3O8R - chains A and C of the 3 polymer chains in the assembly; structure by X-ray diffraction, 2.30 A resolution.

== Chain A ==
Name: HCV NS3 protease/helicase
Organism: Hepatitis C virus subtype 1b
Notes: EC 3.4.21.98, 3.6.1.15, 3.6.4.13
UniProt: Q99AU2 (Q99AU2_9HEPC); residues 3-631 here correspond to UniProt positions 1029-1657 (UniProt number = residue number + 1026)
Sequence (666 residues; each row starts with the number of its first residue; note: 2 numbers in that range are skipped by the numbering (no residue carries them; nothing is unmodelled there); numbers below 1 keep their minus sign (Met-36 is residue -36)):
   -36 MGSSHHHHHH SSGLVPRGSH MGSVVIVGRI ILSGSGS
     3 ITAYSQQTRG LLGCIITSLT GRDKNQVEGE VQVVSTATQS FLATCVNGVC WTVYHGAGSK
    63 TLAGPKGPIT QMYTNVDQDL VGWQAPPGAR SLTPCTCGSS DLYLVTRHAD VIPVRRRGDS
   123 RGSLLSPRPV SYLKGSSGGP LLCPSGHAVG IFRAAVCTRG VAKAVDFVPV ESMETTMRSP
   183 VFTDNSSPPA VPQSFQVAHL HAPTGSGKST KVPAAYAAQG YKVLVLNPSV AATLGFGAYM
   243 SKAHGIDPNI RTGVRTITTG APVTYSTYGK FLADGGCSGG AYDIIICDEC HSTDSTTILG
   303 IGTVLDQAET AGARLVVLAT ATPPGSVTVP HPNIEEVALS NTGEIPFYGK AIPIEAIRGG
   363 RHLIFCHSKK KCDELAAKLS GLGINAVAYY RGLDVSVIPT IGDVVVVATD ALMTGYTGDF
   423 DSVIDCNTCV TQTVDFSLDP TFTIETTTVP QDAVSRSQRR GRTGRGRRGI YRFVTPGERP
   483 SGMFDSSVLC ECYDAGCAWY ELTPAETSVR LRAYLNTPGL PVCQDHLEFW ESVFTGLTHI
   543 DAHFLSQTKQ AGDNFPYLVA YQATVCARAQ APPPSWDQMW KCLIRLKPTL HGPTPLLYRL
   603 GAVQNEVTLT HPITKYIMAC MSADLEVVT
Not modelled in the structure: -36 to -16
Construct notes: expression tag (-36 to 0)
Metal / ion sites: Zn2+: Cys97, Cys99, Cys145; Mg2+: Ser211, Glu291 (together with ADP)
Small-molecule neighbours: ADP / beryllium trifluoride: Pro205, Thr206, Gly207, Ser208, Gly209, Lys210, Ser211, Thr212, Gly237, Phe238, Tyr241, Glu291, Ala323, Gly417, Thr419, Gln460, Arg464, Arg467, Gly468
Reported in the primary citation:
  - binding site for the 6-nt RNA strand (chain C): Val232, Thr269, Arg393, Thr411, Trp501
  - binding site for the ligand ADP: Tyr241
  - conformationally variable residues (helix shift, loop rearrangement): Val232 to His246, Thr416
  - catalytic residues: Glu291, Gln460, Arg464, Arg467 (proposed by the authors, not directly observed)
  - mutagenesis - T269A, T411A: decreased binding to ssRNA (citing earlier work)
  - mutagenesis - T269A, T411A: abolished catalytic activity (helicase activity) (citing earlier work)

== Chain C ==
Molecule: 6-nt RNA strand
Sequence (6 nucleotides; each row starts with the number of its first residue):
     3 UUUUUU
Modified / non-standard residues: 5BU (5-bromo-uridine-5'-monophosphate) at position 4

== Interface between chain A and chain C ==
Contacting residue pairs - 42 pairs, chain A then chain C:
  Pro230(A) - U6(C)  sugar contact
  Ser231(A) - U6(C)  phosphate contact
  Val232(A) - U6(C)  hydrogen bond to the phosphate
  Thr254(A) - U7(C)  phosphate contact
  Gly255(A) - U7(C)  phosphate contact
  Gly255(A) - U8(C)  sugar contact
  Thr269(A) - U6(C)  phosphate contact
  Thr269(A) - U7(C)  hydrogen bond to the phosphate
  Gly271(A) - U6(C)  sugar contact
  Gly271(A) - U7(C)  sugar contact
  Lys272(A) - U7(C)  hydrogen bond to the phosphate
  Lys272(A) - U8(C)  phosphate contact
  Ala275(A) - U7(C)  sugar contact
  Asp296(A) - U5(C)  base contact
  Thr298(A) - U6(C)  sugar contact
  His369(A) - U3(C)  salt bridge to the phosphate
  His369(A) - 5BU_4(C)  sugar contact
  Ser370(A) - U3(C)  sugar contact
  Ser370(A) - 5BU_4(C)  phosphate contact
  Lys371(A) - 5BU_4(C)  salt bridge to the phosphate
  Lys371(A) - U5(C)  salt bridge to the phosphate
  Tyr392(A) - U5(C)  phosphate contact
  Arg393(A) - U5(C)  salt bridge to the phosphate
  Arg393(A) - U6(C)  hydrogen bond to the base
  Thr411(A) - 5BU_4(C)  hydrogen bond to the phosphate
  Thr411(A) - U5(C)  hydrogen bond to the phosphate
  Asp412(A) - 5BU_4(C)  sugar contact
  Ala413(A) - U5(C)  sugar contact
  Val432(A) - U3(C)  sugar contact
  Val432(A) - 5BU_4(C)  base contact
  Gln434(A) - 5BU_4(C)  base contact
  Thr448(A) - U3(C)  base contact
  Thr450(A) - U3(C)  phosphate contact
  Trp501(A) - U7(C)  stacking on the base
  Trp501(A) - U8(C)  base contact
  Tyr502(A) - U6(C)  sugar contact
  Tyr502(A) - U7(C)  sugar contact
  Lys551(A) - U8(C)  hydrogen bond to the base
  Gln552(A) - U8(C)  base contact
  Gly554(A) - U6(C)  base contact
  Asn556(A) - 5BU_4(C)  hydrogen bond to the base
  Asn556(A) - U5(C)  base contact
Other interface residues (no listed pair), chain A (31 interface residues in all): Lys372, Glu493

== In short ==
Chain A and chain C form an interface of 31 and 6 residues respectively, with 8 hydrogen bonds, 4 salt bridges
and 1 aromatic stacking contact. Polar pairs include Arg393(A)-U6(C), Lys551(A)-U8(C) and Asn556(A)-5BU_4(C).
The paper reports catalytic residues Glu291(A), Gln460(A) and Arg464(A) among others; T269A and T411A of chain
A reduce binding to ssRNA.
Chain A is HCV NS3 protease/helicase (Hepatitis C virus subtype 1b) and chain C is a 6-nt RNA strand; the
structure, Visualizing ATP-dependent RNA Translocation by the NS3 Helicase from HCV, was determined by X-ray
diffraction, deposited together with 3O8B, 3O8C and 3O8D.
